Entry 8EMH (electron microscopy, 3.63 A resolution); this record covers chains K and L of the 14 polymer chains in the assembly.

== Chain K (and L) ==
Name: Protease Lon-related BREX system protein BrxL
Organism: Acinetobacter sp. NEB 394
Notes: chain L of this document is another copy of the same molecule, construct and numbering; everything in this record applies to it too
UniProtKB: A0A7H8SL14 (A0A7H8SL14_9GAMM); residues 1-679 here = UniProt positions 1-679
Chain sequence (679 residues; row label = number of the first residue in the row):
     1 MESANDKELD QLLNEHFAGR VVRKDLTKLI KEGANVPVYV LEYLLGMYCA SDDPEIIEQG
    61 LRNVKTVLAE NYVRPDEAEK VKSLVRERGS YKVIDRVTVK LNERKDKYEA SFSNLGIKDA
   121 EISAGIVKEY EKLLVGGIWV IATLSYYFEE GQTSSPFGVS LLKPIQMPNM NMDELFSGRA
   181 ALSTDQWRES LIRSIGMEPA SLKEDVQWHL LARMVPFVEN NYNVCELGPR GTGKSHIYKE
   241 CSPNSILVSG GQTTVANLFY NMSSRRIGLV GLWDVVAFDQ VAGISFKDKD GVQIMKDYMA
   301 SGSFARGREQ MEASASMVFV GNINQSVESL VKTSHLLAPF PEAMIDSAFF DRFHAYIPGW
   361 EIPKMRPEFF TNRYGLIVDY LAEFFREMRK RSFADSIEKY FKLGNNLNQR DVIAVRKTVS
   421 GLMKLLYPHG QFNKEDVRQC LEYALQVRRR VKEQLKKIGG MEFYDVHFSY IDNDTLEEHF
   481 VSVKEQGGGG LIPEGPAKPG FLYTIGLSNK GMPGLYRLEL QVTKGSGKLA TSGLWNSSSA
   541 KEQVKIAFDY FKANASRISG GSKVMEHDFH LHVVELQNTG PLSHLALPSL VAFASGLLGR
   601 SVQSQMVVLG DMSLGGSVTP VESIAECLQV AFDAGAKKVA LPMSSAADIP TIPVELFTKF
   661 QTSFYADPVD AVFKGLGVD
Unresolved in the structure: 1-3, 486-495, 678-679 (chain L: 1-5, 487-497, 678-679)
Differences from the reference sequence: conflict Gln280 (Glu in A0A7H8SL14)
Reported in the primary citation:
  - binding site for the 64-nt DNA strand: Ser264, Lys287
  - mutagenesis - R104A, L134W, S264A/R265A, K287A: decreased binding to dsDNA
  - mutagenesis - Q661W (3.3-fold): increased catalytic activity
  - mutagenesis - T658W: unchanged catalytic activity
  - mutagenesis - L134W: abolished catalytic activity on dsDNA
  - mutagenesis - Q661W: unchanged binding to DNA
  - mutagenesis - Q661W: decreased binding to dsDNA (in the presence of ATP)

== Chain K / chain L interface ==
Residue-residue contacts (36):
  Glu32(K) - Ser392(L)  hydrogen bond
  Arg74(K) - Asp274(L)  salt bridge
  Arg74(K) - Arg386(L)
  Asp76(K) - Val135(L)
  Asp76(K) - Arg386(L)  salt bridge
  Glu79(K) - Lys100(L)
  Glu79(K) - Leu101(L)  hydrogen bond (side chain-backbone)
  Lys80(K) - Leu134(L)
  Lys80(K) - Val135(L)
  Ser83(K) - Tyr108(L)  hydrogen bond
  Ser83(K) - Leu134(L)
  Arg86(K) - Leu101(L)
  Arg86(K) - Asp106(L)  salt bridge
  Arg86(K) - Tyr108(L)
  Arg86(K) - Ala124(L)
  Glu87(K) - Lys128(L)
  Tyr146(K) - Asp106(L)  hydrogen bond
  Phe148(K) - Glu103(L)
  Phe148(K) - Arg104(L)
  Phe148(K) - Asp106(L)
  Gln152(K) - Arg104(L)  hydrogen bond (backbone-side chain)
  Pro156(K) - Glu103(L)
  Phe157(K) - Glu103(L)
  Ile246(K) - Ala305(L)  hydrophobic
  Ser249(K) - Gln293(L)
  Gly250(K) - Asp290(L)
  Gly250(K) - Gln293(L)
  Gln252(K) - Lys289(L)
  Gln252(K) - Asp290(L)
  Ala256(K) - Arg308(L)  hydrogen bond (backbone-side chain)
  Asn257(K) - Arg308(L)  hydrogen bond (backbone-side chain)
  Gly268(K) - Arg308(L)
  Leu269(K) - Gly307(L)
  Leu269(K) - Arg308(L)
  Leu272(K) - Arg308(L)
  Trp273(K) - Arg308(L)
Other interface residues (no listed pair), chain K (29 interface residues in all): Ala34, Glu77, Lys82, Thr153, Arg230, Ile267
Other interface residues (no listed pair), chain L (24 interface residues in all): Val99, Lys105, Ser314, Lys390, Glu462

== Overview ==
Chain K and chain L form an interface of 29 and 24 residues respectively; the contacts include 7 hydrogen
bonds and 3 salt bridges. Polar pairs include Arg74(K)-Asp274(L), Asp76(K)-Arg386(L) and Arg86(K)-Asp106(L).
From the paper: a binding site for the 64-nt DNA strand at Ser264(K) and Lys287(K); R104A, L134W and
S264A/R265A of chain K, among others, reduce binding to dsDNA; 6 substitutions were tested in all.
Chain K and chain L are both Protease Lon-related BREX system protein BrxL (Acinetobacter sp. NEB 394); the
structure, CryoEM characterization of a unique AAA+ BrxL phage restriction factor, was determined by electron
microscopy, deposited together with 8EIL and 8EMC.
